PDB entry 8RZH | X-ray diffraction, 1.83 A resolution | chains A and B

== Chain A (and B) ==
Molecule: Conserved hypothetical periplasmic protein
From: Zobellia galactanivorans
Notes: chain B of this document is another copy of the same molecule, construct and numbering; everything in this record applies to it too
UniProtKB: G0L004 (G0L004_ZOBGA); numbering as in UniProt (aligned over 32-693)
Amino-acid sequence (676 residues; numbered 18 to 693; the number before each row is that of its first residue):
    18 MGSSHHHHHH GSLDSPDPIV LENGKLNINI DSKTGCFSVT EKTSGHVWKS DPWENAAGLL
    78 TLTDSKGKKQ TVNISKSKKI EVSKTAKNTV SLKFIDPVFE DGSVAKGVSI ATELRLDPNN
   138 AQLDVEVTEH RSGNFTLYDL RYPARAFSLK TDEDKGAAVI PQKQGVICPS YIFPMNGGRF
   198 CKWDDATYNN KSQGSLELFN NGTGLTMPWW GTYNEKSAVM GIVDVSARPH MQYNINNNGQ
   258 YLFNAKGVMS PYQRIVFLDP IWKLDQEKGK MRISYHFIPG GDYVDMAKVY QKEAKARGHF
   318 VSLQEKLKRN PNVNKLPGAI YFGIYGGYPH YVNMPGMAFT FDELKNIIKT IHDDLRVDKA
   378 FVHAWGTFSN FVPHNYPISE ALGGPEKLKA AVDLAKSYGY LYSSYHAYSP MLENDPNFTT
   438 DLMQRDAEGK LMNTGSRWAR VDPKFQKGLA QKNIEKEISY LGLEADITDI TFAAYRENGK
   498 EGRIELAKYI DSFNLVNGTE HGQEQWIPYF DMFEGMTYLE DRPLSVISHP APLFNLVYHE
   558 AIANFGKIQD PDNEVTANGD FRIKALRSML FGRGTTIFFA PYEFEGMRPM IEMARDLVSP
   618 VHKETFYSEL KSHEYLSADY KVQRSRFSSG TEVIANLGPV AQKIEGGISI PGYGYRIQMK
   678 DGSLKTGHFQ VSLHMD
Disordered / not traced: 18-34
Differences from the reference sequence: initiating methionine (18); expression tag (19-31)
Metal / ion sites: Na+ site 1: Asn-207, Gln-210; Na+ site 2: Leu-512, Asn-514, Asp-528
Ligand contacts:
  - 3,6,9,12,15,18-hexaoxaicosane (16P): Lys-172, Tyr-188, Glu-232, Tyr-632, Leu-633, Ser-634, Ala-635, Tyr-637
  - ad-dgj (A1H38; (1R,4S,5R,8S)-6-oxa-2-azabicyclo[3.2.1]octane-4,8-diol): Pro-346, His-347, Trp-382, Tyr-422, Trp-455, Asp-486, Ile-487, Glu-517, Lys-564, Ile-565, Gln-566

== Chain A / chain B interface ==
Pairs across the interface (163):
  Ile-189(A) / Tyr-348(B)
  Ile-189(A) / Met-351(B)
  Phe-190(A) / Met-351(B)
  Pro-191(A) / Gly-353(B)
  Pro-191(A) / Met-354(B)  hydrophobic
  Met-192(A) / Met-354(B)
  Met-192(A) / Ala-597(B)
  Met-192(A) / Tyr-599(B)
  Asn-193(A) / Asn-570(B)
  Asn-193(A) / Glu-571(B)
  Asn-193(A) / Phe-595(B)  hydrogen bond (side chain-backbone)
  Asn-193(A) / Phe-596(B)
  Asn-193(A) / Tyr-599(B)
  Asn-193(A) / Glu-600(B)  hydrogen bond
  Gly-194(A) / Tyr-342(B)
  Gly-194(A) / Phe-595(B)
  Gly-194(A) / Ala-597(B)
  Gly-194(A) / Glu-600(B)
  Gly-195(A) / Ile-565(B)
  Gly-195(A) / Gln-566(B)
  Gly-195(A) / Phe-595(B)
  Arg-196(A) / Glu-571(B)  salt bridge
  Arg-196(A) / Val-572(B)  hydrogen bond (side chain-backbone)
  Arg-196(A) / Thr-573(B)
  Phe-197(A) / Tyr-342(B)
  Phe-197(A) / His-347(B)
  Phe-197(A) / Tyr-348(B)  hydrophobic
  Phe-197(A) / Met-351(B)  hydrophobic
  Phe-197(A) / Met-354(B)  hydrophobic
  Cys-198(A) / Tyr-342(B)  hydrophobic
  Cys-198(A) / His-347(B)
  Lys-199(A) / Glu-537(B)  salt bridge
  Lys-199(A) / Gln-566(B)  hydrogen bond (side chain-backbone)
  Asp-201(A) / His-347(B)
  Asp-201(A) / Tyr-348(B)  hydrogen bond
  Asp-201(A) / Arg-454(B)  salt bridge
  Asp-202(A) / His-347(B)  salt bridge
  Asp-202(A) / Trp-455(B)  hydrogen bond
  Tyr-205(A) / Glu-430(B)
  Tyr-205(A) / Arg-454(B)
  Gln-257(A) / Thr-451(B)
  Asn-261(A) / Thr-451(B)  hydrogen bond
  Asn-261(A) / Gly-452(B)  hydrogen bond (side chain-backbone)
  Ala-262(A) / Lys-447(B)  hydrogen bond (backbone-side chain)
  Lys-263(A) / Lys-447(B)
  Gly-264(A) / Leu-448(B)  hydrogen bond (backbone-backbone)
  Gly-264(A) / Thr-451(B)
  Val-265(A) / Thr-451(B)
  Met-266(A) / Glu-430(B)
  Met-266(A) / Phe-435(B)  hydrophobic
  Met-266(A) / Arg-457(B)
  Tyr-342(A) / Gly-194(B)
  Tyr-342(A) / Phe-197(B)
  Tyr-342(A) / Cys-198(B)  hydrophobic
  His-347(A) / Phe-197(B)
  His-347(A) / Cys-198(B)
  His-347(A) / Asp-201(B)
  His-347(A) / Asp-202(B)  salt bridge
  Tyr-348(A) / Ile-189(B)  hydrophobic
  Tyr-348(A) / Phe-197(B)  hydrophobic
  Tyr-348(A) / Asp-201(B)  hydrogen bond
  Met-351(A) / Ile-189(B)
  Met-351(A) / Phe-190(B)
  Met-351(A) / Phe-197(B)  hydrophobic
  Gly-353(A) / Pro-191(B)
  Met-354(A) / Pro-191(B)  hydrophobic
  Met-354(A) / Met-192(B)
  Met-354(A) / Phe-197(B)  hydrophobic
  Glu-430(A) / Tyr-205(B)
  Phe-435(A) / Met-266(B)  hydrophobic
  Thr-437(A) / Met-266(B)
  Lys-447(A) / Ala-262(B)  hydrogen bond (side chain-backbone)
  Lys-447(A) / Lys-263(B)
  Leu-448(A) / Gly-264(B)  hydrogen bond (backbone-backbone)
  Thr-451(A) / Gln-257(B)
  Thr-451(A) / Asn-261(B)  hydrogen bond
  Thr-451(A) / Gly-264(B)
  Thr-451(A) / Val-265(B)
  Thr-451(A) / Met-266(B)
  Gly-452(A) / Asn-261(B)  hydrogen bond (backbone-side chain)
  Arg-454(A) / Asp-201(B)  salt bridge
  Arg-454(A) / Tyr-205(B)
  Trp-455(A) / Asp-202(B)  hydrogen bond
  Arg-457(A) / Met-266(B)
  Glu-537(A) / Lys-199(B)  salt bridge
  Asp-538(A) / Asp-538(B)
  Ile-565(A) / Gly-195(B)
  Gln-566(A) / Gly-195(B)
  Gln-566(A) / Lys-199(B)
  Asn-570(A) / Asn-193(B)
  Glu-571(A) / Asn-193(B)
  Glu-571(A) / Arg-196(B)  salt bridge
  Val-572(A) / Arg-196(B)  hydrogen bond (backbone-side chain)
  Val-572(A) / Val-572(B)  hydrophobic
  Val-572(A) / Gly-576(B)
  Val-572(A) / Asp-577(B)
  Val-572(A) / Arg-579(B)
  Thr-573(A) / Arg-196(B)
  Thr-573(A) / Thr-573(B)
  Thr-573(A) / Ala-574(B)
  Ala-574(A) / Thr-573(B)
  Ala-574(A) / Ala-574(B)
  Gly-576(A) / Val-572(B)
  Asp-577(A) / Val-572(B)
  Arg-579(A) / Val-572(B)
  Phe-595(A) / Asn-193(B)  hydrogen bond (backbone-side chain)
  Phe-595(A) / Gly-194(B)
  Phe-595(A) / Gly-195(B)
  Phe-596(A) / Asn-193(B)
  Ala-597(A) / Met-192(B)
  Ala-597(A) / Gly-194(B)
  Tyr-599(A) / Met-192(B)
  Tyr-599(A) / Asn-193(B)
  Tyr-599(A) / Asp-636(B)  hydrogen bond
  Tyr-599(A) / Val-657(B)
  Glu-600(A) / Asn-193(B)  hydrogen bond
  Glu-600(A) / Gly-194(B)
  Glu-600(A) / Pro-656(B)
  Glu-600(A) / Val-657(B)
  Gly-603(A) / Pro-656(B)
  Gly-603(A) / Val-657(B)
  Met-604(A) / Pro-656(B)  hydrophobic
  Met-610(A) / Val-688(B)
  Met-610(A) / Leu-690(B)  hydrophobic
  Asp-613(A) / Met-692(B)
  Leu-614(A) / Leu-690(B)  hydrophobic
  Asp-636(A) / Tyr-599(B)  hydrogen bond
  Pro-656(A) / Glu-600(B)
  Pro-656(A) / Gly-603(B)
  Pro-656(A) / Met-604(B)  hydrophobic
  Val-657(A) / Tyr-599(B)
  Val-657(A) / Glu-600(B)
  Val-657(A) / Gly-603(B)
  Tyr-672(A) / His-691(B)
  Tyr-672(A) / Met-692(B)
  Thr-683(A) / Met-692(B)
  Thr-683(A) / Asp-693(B)  hydrogen bond
  Gly-684(A) / His-691(B)
  Gly-684(A) / Asp-693(B)
  His-685(A) / Leu-690(B)
  His-685(A) / His-691(B)  hydrogen bond (backbone-backbone)
  Phe-686(A) / Ser-689(B)
  Gln-687(A) / Gln-687(B)
  Gln-687(A) / Val-688(B)
  Gln-687(A) / Ser-689(B)  hydrogen bond (backbone-backbone)
  Gln-687(A) / His-691(B)
  Val-688(A) / Met-610(B)
  Val-688(A) / Gln-687(B)
  Ser-689(A) / Met-610(B)
  Ser-689(A) / Phe-686(B)
  Ser-689(A) / Gln-687(B)  hydrogen bond (backbone-backbone)
  Leu-690(A) / Met-610(B)  hydrophobic
  Leu-690(A) / Leu-614(B)  hydrophobic
  Leu-690(A) / Tyr-672(B)  hydrophobic
  Leu-690(A) / His-685(B)
  His-691(A) / Tyr-672(B)
  His-691(A) / Gly-684(B)
  His-691(A) / His-685(B)  hydrogen bond (backbone-backbone)
  Met-692(A) / Asp-613(B)
  Met-692(A) / Tyr-672(B)
  Met-692(A) / Thr-683(B)
  Asp-693(A) / Thr-683(B)  hydrogen bond
  Asp-693(A) / Gly-684(B)
Also at the interface, not in a pair above, chain A (86 interface residues in all): Asn-206, Asn-255, Arg-271, Gly-344, Pro-352, Trp-382, Asn-431, Met-440, Ile-580, Glu-602, Pro-606, Gln-659
Also at the interface, not in a pair above, chain B (87 interface residues in all): Asn-206, Asn-255, Arg-271, Gly-344, Pro-352, Trp-382, Asn-431, Thr-437, Met-440, Ile-580, Glu-602, Pro-606, Gln-659, Tyr-670

== Summary ==
The interface between chain A and chain B involves 86 residues on one side and 87 on the other, with 27
hydrogen bonds and 8 salt bridges. Polar pairs include Arg-196(A)/Glu-571(B), Lys-199(A)/Glu-537(B) and
Asp-201(A)/Arg-454(B). Bound to chain A: ad-dgj and 3,6,9,12,15,18-hexaoxaicosane.
Both chains are Conserved hypothetical periplasmic protein (Zobellia galactanivorans). Entry 8RZH (ZgGH129
from Zobellia galactanivorans in complex with the inhibitor AD-DGJ (3,6-anhydro-D-1-deoxygalactonojirimycin))
was determined by X-ray diffraction, deposited together with 8RZG, 8RZI, 8RZJ and 8RZK.
